Entry 5JTL (solution NMR); this record covers chains B and E of the 5 polymer chains in the assembly.

[Chain B]
Protein: Protein-export protein SecB
Organism: Escherichia coli O157:H7
Reference sequence: P0AG88 (SECB_ECO57); numbering as in UniProt (aligned over 1-155)
Amino-acid sequence (155 residues; each row starts with the number of its first residue):
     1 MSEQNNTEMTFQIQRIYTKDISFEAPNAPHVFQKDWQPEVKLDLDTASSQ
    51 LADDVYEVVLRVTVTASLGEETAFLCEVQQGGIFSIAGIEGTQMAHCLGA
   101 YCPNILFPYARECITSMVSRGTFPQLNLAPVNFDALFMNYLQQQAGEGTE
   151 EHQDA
Reported in the primary citation:
  - mutagenesis - V40A/L42A/L44A (40-fold): decreased binding to Alkaline phosphatase (chain E)

[Chain E]
Protein: Alkaline phosphatase
Organism: Escherichia coli (strain K12)
Notes: EC 3.1.3.1
Reference sequence: P00634 (PPB_ECOLI); numbering as in UniProt (aligned over 1-471)
Amino-acid sequence (471 residues; numbered 1 to 471; the number before each row is that of its first residue):
     1 MKQSTIALALLPLLFTPVTKARTPEMPVLENRAAQGDITAPGGARRLTGD
    51 QTAALRDSLSDKPAKNIILLIGDGMGDSEITAARNYAEGAGGFFKGIDAL
   101 PLTGQYTHYALNKKTGKPDYVTDSAASATAWSTGVKTYNGALGVDIHEKD
   151 HPTILEMAKAAGLATGNVSTAELQDATPAALVAHVTSRKCYGPSATSEKC
   201 PGNALEKGGKGSITEQLLNARADVTLGGGAKTFAETATAGEWQGKTLREQ
   251 AQARGYQLVSDAASLNSVTEANQQKPLLGLFADGNMPVRWLGPKATYHGN
   301 IDKPAVTCTPNPQRNDSVPTLAQMTDKAIELLSKNEKGFFLQVEGASIDK
   351 QDHAANPCGQIGETVDLDEAVQRALEFAKKEGNTLVIVTADHAHASQIVA
   401 PDTKAPGLTQALNTKDGAVMVMSYGNSEEDSQEHTGSQLRIAAYGPHAAN
   451 VVGLTDQTDLFYTMKAALGLK

[Interface between chain B and chain E]
Pairs across the interface - 129 pairs, chain B then chain E:
  M1(B) with V18(E)
  E8(B) with L341(E)
  F11(B) with A164(E)
  Q12(B) with L70(E); G162(E); L163(E); A164(E)
  I13(B) with L69(E)
  E24(B) with I441(E)
  P26(B) with A443(E); Y444(E)
  V31(B) with N300(E)
  F32(B) with H298(E)
  D35(B) with H298(E); G299(E); N300(E)
  W36(B) with D302(E)
  Q37(B) with T5(E); D302(E)
  P38(B) with T5(E)
  E39(B) with M1(E); T5(E); L218(E)
  V40(B) with M1(E); T5(E)
  K41(B) with M1(E)
  L42(B) with T5(E); A7(E)
  D43(B) with N315(E)
  L44(B) with L8(E); L10(E); P12(E)
  D45(B) with L11(E); P12(E); H434(E)
  T46(B) with L11(E); P12(E); L13(E); L14(E)
  S48(B) with P17(E); E428(E)
  S49(B) with E428(E)
  Y56(B) with P17(E)
  V58(B) with F15(E)
  L60(B) with L11(E); F15(E)
  V62(B) with L8(E)
  E70(B) with K210(E)
  L75(B) with I441(E)
  I86(B) with V18(E)
  E90(B) with F340(E); K415(E); D416(E)
  G91(B) with F340(E)
  Q93(B) with F340(E)
  M94(B) with T19(E); A21(E)
  H96(B) with A64(E); K65(E); N66(E)
  L98(B) with L14(E); F15(E); V18(E)
  A100(B) with N66(E)
  Y101(B) with N66(E); I67(E); I68(E); L69(E)
  N104(B) with K65(E)
  I105(B) with I67(E)
  F107(B) with L8(E)
  P124(B) with N300(E)
  Q125(B) with N300(E)
  L126(B) with I6(E)
  N127(B) with I6(E)
  L128(B) with T5(E); I6(E); A7(E); L8(E)
  A129(B) with I6(E); V306(E); T307(E)
  V131(B) with L8(E); C308(E)
  N132(B) with L59(E); K62(E); C308(E)
  F133(B) with L8(E); L10(E)
  D134(B) with K62(E); A64(E)
  A135(B) with S58(E); D61(E); K62(E); P63(E)
  L136(B) with A9(E); L10(E); L59(E); P310(E)
  F137(B) with L10(E); L11(E); L13(E); L14(E)
  N139(B) with A54(E); L55(E); D57(E); S58(E)
  Y140(B) with R22(E); A54(E); R314(E)
  L141(B) with R22(E); T23(E)
  Q142(B) with A54(E); L55(E)
  Q143(B) with R22(E); D50(E); A53(E)
  A145(B) with T23(E)
  G148(B) with L412(E)
  T149(B) with Q410(E)
  E150(B) with A411(E); L412(E); N413(E)
  E151(B) with Q410(E)
  H152(B) with E330(E); N413(E)
  D154(B) with L408(E); T409(E)
  A155(B) with L331(E)
Other interface residues (no listed pair), chain B (71 interface residues in all): V59, R61, I89, F123
Other interface residues (no listed pair), chain E (77 interface residues in all): M26, Q51, S60, L217, I301, K303, P304, P312, T414, T435
From the paper, about this interface:
  - interface residues, chain E: T5(E), L8(E), L11(E), F15(E)

[In short]
71 residues of chain B and 77 residues of chain E are in contact. The paper reports that V40A/L42A/L44A of
chain B reduce binding to Alkaline phosphatase (chain E); interface residues T5(E), L8(E) and L11(E) among
others.
Here chain B is Protein-export protein SecB (Escherichia coli O157:H7) and chain E is Alkaline phosphatase
(Escherichia coli (strain K12)). Entry 5JTL (The structure of chaperone SecB in complex with unstructured
proPhoA) was determined by solution NMR (same publication as 5JTM, 5JTN, 5JTO, 5JTP, 5JTQ and 5JTR).
